Entry 7N2P (X-ray diffraction, 2.50 A resolution); this record covers chains A and B of the 5 polymer chains in the assembly.

Chain A:
Name: Human leukocyte antigen (HLA) B27
From: Homo sapiens
UniProt: A3F718 (A3F718_HUMAN); residues 1-278 here correspond to UniProt positions 11-288 (UniProt number = residue number + 10)
Sequence (278 residues; each row starts with the number of its first residue):
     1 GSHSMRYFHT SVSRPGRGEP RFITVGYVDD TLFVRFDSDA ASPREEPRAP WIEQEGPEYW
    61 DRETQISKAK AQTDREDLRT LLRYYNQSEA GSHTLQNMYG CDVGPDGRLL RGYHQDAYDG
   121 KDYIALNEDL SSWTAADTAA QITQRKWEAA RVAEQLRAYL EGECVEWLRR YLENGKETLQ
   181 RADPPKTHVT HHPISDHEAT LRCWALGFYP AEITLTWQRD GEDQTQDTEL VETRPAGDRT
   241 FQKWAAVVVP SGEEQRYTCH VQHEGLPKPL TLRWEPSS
Not modelled in the structure: 195-198, 216-218, 250-256, 277-278
Construct notes: engineered mutation Ser67 (Cys77 in A3F718)
Disulfide bonds: Cys101-Cys164, Cys203-Cys259
What the authors report for this chain:
  - mutagenesis - H114Y: unchanged stability
  - mutagenesis - D116H: unchanged signaling

Chain B:
Name: Beta-2-microglobulin
From: Homo sapiens
UniProt: P61769 (B2MG_HUMAN); residues 1-99 here correspond to UniProt positions 21-119 (UniProt number = residue number + 20)
Sequence (100 residues; each row starts with the number of its first residue; numbering starts at 0):
     0 MIQRTPKIQV YSRHPAENGK SNFLNCYVSG FHPSDIEVDL LKNGERIEKV EHSDLSFSKD
    60 WSFYLLYYTE FTPTEKDEYA CRVNHVTLSQ PKIVKWDRDM
Construct notes: initiating methionine (0)
Swiss-Prot annotation at these positions:
  - modified residue: Gln2 (Pyrrolidone carboxylic acid)
  - glycosylation: Ile1 (N-linked (Glc) (glycation) isoleucine), Lys19 (N-linked (Glc) (glycation) lysine), Lys41 (N-linked (Glc) (glycation) lysine), Lys48 (N-linked (Glc) (glycation) lysine), Lys58 (N-linked (Glc) (glycation) lysine), Lys91 (N-linked (Glc) (glycation) lysine), Lys94 (N-linked (Glc) (glycation) lysine)
Disulfide bonds: Cys25-Cys80

Interface between chain A and chain B:
Pairs across the interface (55):
  Phe8(A) - Ser55(B)
  Phe8(A) - Phe56(B)  hydrophobic
  His9(A) - Phe56(B)
  Thr10(A) - Leu54(B)
  Thr10(A) - Phe56(B)
  Thr10(A) - Phe62(B)
  Val12(A) - Ser33(B)
  Ile23(A) - Leu54(B)
  Val25(A) - Asp53(B)
  Val25(A) - Ser55(B)
  Tyr27(A) - Tyr63(B)
  Arg35(A) - Asp53(B)  salt bridge
  His93(A) - Met0(B)
  Thr94(A) - Phe62(B)
  Gln96(A) - His31(B)  hydrogen bond
  Gln96(A) - Phe56(B)
  Gln96(A) - Trp60(B)  hydrogen bond (side chain-backbone)
  Gln96(A) - Phe62(B)
  Asn97(A) - Phe56(B)
  Gln115(A) - Trp60(B)
  Asp116(A) - Trp60(B)
  Ala117(A) - Trp60(B)  hydrophobic
  Asp119(A) - Met0(B)
  Asp119(A) - Ile1(B)
  Gly120(A) - Ile1(B)
  Gly120(A) - Arg3(B)
  Gly120(A) - His31(B)
  Lys121(A) - Met0(B)
  Lys121(A) - Ile1(B)
  Asp122(A) - Trp60(B)  hydrogen bond
  His192(A) - Asp98(B)  salt bridge
  Arg202(A) - Asp98(B)  hydrogen bond (side chain-backbone)
  Arg202(A) - Met99(B)
  Trp204(A) - Asp98(B)
  Trp204(A) - Met99(B)
  Val231(A) - Gln8(B)
  Glu232(A) - Gln8(B)  hydrogen bond (backbone-side chain)
  Glu232(A) - Tyr26(B)
  Glu232(A) - Ser28(B)  hydrogen bond
  Thr233(A) - Tyr26(B)
  Arg234(A) - Gln8(B)  hydrogen bond
  Arg234(A) - Tyr10(B)
  Arg234(A) - Tyr26(B)
  Arg234(A) - Met99(B)
  Pro235(A) - Tyr10(B)  hydrogen bond (backbone-side chain)
  Pro235(A) - Tyr26(B)
  Pro235(A) - Leu65(B)  hydrophobic
  Ala236(A) - Arg12(B)  hydrogen bond (backbone-side chain)
  Ala236(A) - Asn24(B)  hydrogen bond (backbone-side chain)
  Gly237(A) - Arg12(B)
  Asp238(A) - His13(B)  salt bridge
  Gln242(A) - Tyr10(B)
  Gln242(A) - Ser11(B)  hydrogen bond (side chain-backbone)
  Gln242(A) - Arg12(B)  hydrogen bond (side chain-backbone)
  Trp244(A) - Met99(B)  hydrogen bond (side chain-backbone)
Also at the interface, not in a pair above, chain A (36 interface residues in all): Arg17, Arg48, Ser92, Met98
Also at the interface, not in a pair above, chain B (25 interface residues in all): Lys6, Asp34

In short:
36 residues of chain A face 25 of chain B across their interface; the contacts include 13 hydrogen bonds and 3
salt bridges. Polar pairs include Arg35(A)-Asp53(B), His192(A)-Asp98(B) and Asp238(A)-His13(B). The paper
reports that H114Y of chain A leaves stability unchanged; D116H of chain A leaves signaling unchanged.
Here chain A is Human leukocyte antigen (HLA) B27 and chain B is Beta-2-microglobulin, both from Homo sapiens.
Entry 7N2P (AS4.3-RNASEH2b-HLA*B27) was determined by X-ray diffraction, deposited together with 7N2N, 7N2O,
7N2Q, 7N2R, 7N2S and 8CX4.
